Entry 7Q49 (electron microscopy, 3.72 A resolution); this record covers chain A.

[Chain A]
Molecule: Angiotensin-converting enzyme
Source organism: Homo sapiens
Notes: EC 3.2.1.-, 3.4.15.1
UniProt: P12821 (ACE_HUMAN); residues 1-1211 here correspond to UniProt positions 30-1240 (UniProt number = residue number + 29)
Chain sequence (1211 residues; row label = number of the first residue in the row):
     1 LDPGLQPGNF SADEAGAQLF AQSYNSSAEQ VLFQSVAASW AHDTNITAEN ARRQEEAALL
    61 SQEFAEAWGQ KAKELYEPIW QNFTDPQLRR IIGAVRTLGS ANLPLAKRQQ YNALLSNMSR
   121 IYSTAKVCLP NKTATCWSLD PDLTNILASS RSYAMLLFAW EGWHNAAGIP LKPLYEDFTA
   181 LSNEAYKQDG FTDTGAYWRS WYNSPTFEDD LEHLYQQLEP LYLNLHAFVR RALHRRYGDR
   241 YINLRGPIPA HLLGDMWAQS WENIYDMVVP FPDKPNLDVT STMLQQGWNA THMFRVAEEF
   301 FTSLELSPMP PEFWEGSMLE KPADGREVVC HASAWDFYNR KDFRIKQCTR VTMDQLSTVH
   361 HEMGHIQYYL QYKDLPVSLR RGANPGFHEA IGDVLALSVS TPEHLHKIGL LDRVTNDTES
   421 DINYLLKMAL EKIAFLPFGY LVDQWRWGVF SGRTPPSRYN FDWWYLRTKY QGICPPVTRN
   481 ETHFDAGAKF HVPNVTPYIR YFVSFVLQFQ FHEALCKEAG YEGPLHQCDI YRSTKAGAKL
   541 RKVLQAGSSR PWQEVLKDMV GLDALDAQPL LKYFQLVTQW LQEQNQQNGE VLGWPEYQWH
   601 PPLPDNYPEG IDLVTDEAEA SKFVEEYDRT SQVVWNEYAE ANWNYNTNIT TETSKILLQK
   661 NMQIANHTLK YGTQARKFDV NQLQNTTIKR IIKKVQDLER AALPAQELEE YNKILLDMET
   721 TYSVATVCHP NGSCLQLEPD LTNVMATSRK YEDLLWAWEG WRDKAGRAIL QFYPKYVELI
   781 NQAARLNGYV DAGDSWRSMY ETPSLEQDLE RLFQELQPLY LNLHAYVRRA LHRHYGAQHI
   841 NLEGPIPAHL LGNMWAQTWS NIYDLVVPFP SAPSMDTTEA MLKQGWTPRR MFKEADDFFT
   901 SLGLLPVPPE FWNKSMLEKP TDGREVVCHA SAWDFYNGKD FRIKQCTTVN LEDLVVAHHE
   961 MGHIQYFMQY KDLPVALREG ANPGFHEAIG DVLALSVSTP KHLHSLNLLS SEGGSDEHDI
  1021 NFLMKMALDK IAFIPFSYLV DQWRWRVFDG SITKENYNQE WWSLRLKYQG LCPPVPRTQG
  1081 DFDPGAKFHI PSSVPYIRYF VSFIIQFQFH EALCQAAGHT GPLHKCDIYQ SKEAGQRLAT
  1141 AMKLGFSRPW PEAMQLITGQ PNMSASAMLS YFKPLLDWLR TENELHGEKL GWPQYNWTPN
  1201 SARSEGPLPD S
Not modelled in the structure: 617-1211
Construct notes: engineered mutation Leu576 (Pro605 in P12821)
UniProt features mapped onto this chain:
  - active site: Glu362 (Proton acceptor 1), His491 (Proton donor 1), Glu960 (Proton acceptor 2), His1089 (Proton donor 2)
  - binding site (chloride): Tyr202, Arg500, Arg762, Tyr800, Trp1061, Arg1065, Arg1098
  - binding site (Zn(2+)): His361, His365, Glu389, His959, His963, Glu987
  - site: Asn494 (Not glycosylated), Arg1137, Leu1138 (Cleavage), Asn1196 (Not glycosylated), Arg1203, Ser1204 (Cleavage)
  - glycosylation (N-linked (GlcNAc...) asparagine): Asn9, Asn25, Asn45, Asn82, Asn117, Asn131, Asn289, Asn416, Asn480, Asn648, Asn666 (complex), Asn685 (complex), Asn731, Asn913, Asn1162
Disulfides: Cys128-Cys136, Cys330-Cys348, Cys516-Cys528
Covalently attached groups: N-acetylglucosamine (NAG) linked to Asn9, Asn25, Asn45, Asn82, Asn117, Asn416, Asn480; glycan linked to Asn289
Ion coordination: Zn2+: His361, His365, Glu389
Reported in the primary citation:
  - Zn2+ coordination: His361, His365
  - contacts within the chain: Trp257-Lys489
  - catalytic residues: Gln259, Lys489, Tyr498
  - catalytic residues: His361, Glu362, His365, Glu389 (citing earlier work)
  - conformationally variable residues (loop rearrangement): Val268 to Asn289, Gly409 to Asp417
  - allosteric site: Phe461 to Gln471, Cys474, Tyr597 to His600 (from molecular simulation)
  - mutagenesis - R828H, K1087A, Y1096F: decreased catalytic activity (citing earlier work)
  - mutagenesis - S357V, E431D: decreased binding to N-domain-selective inhibitor (citing earlier work)

[Overview]
N-acetylglucosamine is covalently linked to Asn9, Asn25, Asn45, Asn82, Asn117 and Asn416 and 1 more. From
UniProt: 4 active-site residues, 7 chloride-binding residues and 6 Zn2+-binding residues. From the paper:
catalytic residues Gln259, Lys489 and Tyr498 among others; R828H, K1087A and Y1096F reduce catalytic activity;
5 substitutions were tested in all.
Chain A is Angiotensin-converting enzyme (Homo sapiens); the structure, Local refinement structure of the
N-domain of full-length, monomeric, soluble somatic angiotensin I-converting enzyme, was determined by
electron microscopy (same publication as 7Q3Y, 7Q4C, 7Q4D and 7Q4E).
